PDB entry 5AWN | X-ray diffraction, 1.89 A resolution | chains H and L

# Chain H
Name: Heavy chain of 3BC176 Fab
Source organism: Homo sapiens
Notes: antibody fragment or engineered binder
Amino-acid sequence (232 residues; each row starts with the number of its first residue; a row labelled like 82A-82C holds insertion residues (82A, then the next letters in order)):
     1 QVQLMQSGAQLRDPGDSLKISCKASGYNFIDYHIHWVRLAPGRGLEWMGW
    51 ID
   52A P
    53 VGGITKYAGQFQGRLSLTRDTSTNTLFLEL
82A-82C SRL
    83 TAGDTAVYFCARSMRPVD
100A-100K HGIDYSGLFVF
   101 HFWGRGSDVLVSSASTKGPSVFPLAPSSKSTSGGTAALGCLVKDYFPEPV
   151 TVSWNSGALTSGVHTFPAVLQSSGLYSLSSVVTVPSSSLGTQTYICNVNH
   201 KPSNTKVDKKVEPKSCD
Unresolved in the structure: 127-134, 213-217
Disulfide bonds: Cys22-Cys92, Cys140-Cys196

# Chain L
Name: Light chain of 3BC176 Fab
Source organism: Homo sapiens
Notes: engineered mutation(s): G108R, N112A, T114S; antibody fragment or engineered binder
Amino-acid sequence (216 residues; each row starts with the number of its first residue; note: 1 number in that range is skipped by the numbering (no residue carries it; nothing is unmodelled there); a row labelled like 27A-27C holds insertion residues (27A, then the next letters in order)):
     1 QSVLTQPAS
    11 VSASPGQSITVSCTGSR
27A-27C NDV
    28 GGYDFVSWYQRHPGGVPKLIIYEISKRPSGIPQRFSGSRSGNTASLTISG
    78 LQDDDEADYYCCSYASYD
   95A R
    96 LIFGGGTRVSV
  106A L
   107 RQPKAAPSVTLFPPSSEELQANKATLVCLISDFYPGAVTVAWKADGSPVK
   157 AGVETTKPSKQSNNKYAASSYLSLTPEQWKSHRSYSCQVTHEGSTVEKTV
   207 APTECS
Unresolved in the structure: 1, 210-212
Disulfide bonds: Cys23-Cys88, Cys134-Cys193

# How chain H and chain L interact
Residue-residue contacts (69; chain H residue first):
  His35(H) with Leu96(L)
  Val37(H) with Phe98(L), hydrophobic
  Leu39(H) with Arg38(L); Tyr87(L)
  Gly44(H) with Tyr87(L); Gly100(L)
  Leu45(H) with Tyr87(L), hydrophobic; Phe98(L)
  Glu46(H) with Phe98(L)
  Trp47(H) with Asp95(L); Arg95A(L); Leu96(L); Phe98(L)
  Trp50(H) with Asp95(L), hydrogen bond
  Lys58(H) with Tyr94(L), hydrogen bond (side chain-backbone); Asp95(L), salt bridge
  Phe91(H) with Pro44(L)
  Met96(H) with Leu46(L), hydrophobic; Tyr49(L), hydrophobic
  Ser100F(H) with Phe32(L)
  Phe100I(H) with Phe32(L), hydrophobic; Tyr91(L), hydrophobic; Leu96(L)
  Val100J(H) with Tyr36(L); Leu46(L), hydrophobic; Tyr49(L), hydrophobic
  Phe100K(H) with Tyr36(L), hydrogen bond (backbone-side chain); Leu46(L); Cys89(L), hydrophobic; Leu96(L), hydrophobic; Phe98(L), hydrophobic
  Trp103(H) with Val43(L), hydrophobic; Pro44(L)
  Gly104(H) with Val43(L)
  Arg105(H) with Val43(L)
  Val121(H) with Glu123(L)
  Phe122(H) with Ser121(L); Glu123(L); Glu124(L)
  Pro123(H) with Ser121(L); Glu123(L)
  Leu124(H) with Phe118(L), hydrophobic
  Ala125(H) with Phe118(L)
  Ala137(H) with Phe118(L)
  Leu141(H) with Tyr177(L), hydrophobic
  Lys143(H) with Glu124(L), salt bridge; Lys129(L); Thr131(L)
  His164(H) with Gln167(L), hydrogen bond; Ala173(L)
  Phe166(H) with Leu135(L), hydrophobic; Ile136(L); Ala173(L), hydrophobic; Ala174(L)
  Pro167(H) with Ser165(L)
  Ala168(H) with Thr162(L)
  Val169(H) with Glu160(L); Thr162(L); Tyr177(L), hydrophobic
  Leu170(H) with Glu160(L)
  Gln171(H) with Glu160(L)
  Ser172(H) with Glu160(L)
  Ser177(H) with Tyr177(L)
  Leu178(H) with Tyr177(L)
  Ser179(H) with Val133(L); Leu135(L); Tyr177(L), hydrogen bond
  Val181(H) with Leu135(L), hydrophobic
  Lys209(H) with Glu123(L), salt bridge
Other interface residues (no listed pair), chain H (43 interface residues in all): Leu100H, His101, Leu138, Gly139
Other interface residues (no listed pair), chain L (41 interface residues in all): Ser34, Gly42, Glu50, Pro55, Gly99, Thr116, Ser137, Thr161, Ser175

# Summary
43 residues of chain H and 41 residues of chain L are in contact; the contacts include 5 hydrogen bonds and 3
salt bridges. Polar contacts include Lys58(H)-Asp95(L), Lys143(H)-Glu124(L) and Lys209(H)-Glu123(L).
Here chain H is Heavy chain of 3BC176 Fab and chain L is Light chain of 3BC176 Fab, both from Homo sapiens.
Entry 5AWN (Crystal structure of Human anti-HIV-1 broadly neutralizing antibody 3BC176 Fab) was determined by
X-ray diffraction (same publication as 5CCK).
